Entry 8YZW (X-ray diffraction, 2.36 A resolution); this record covers chains D and E of the 3 polymer chains in the assembly.

Chain D:
Protein: MHC class I antigen
Source organism: Homo sapiens
UniProtKB: A0A143Y4R2 (A0A143Y4R2_HUMAN); residues 1-274 here correspond to UniProt positions 25-298 (UniProt number = residue number + 24)
Amino-acid sequence (274 residues; numbered 1 to 274; the number before each row is that of its first residue):
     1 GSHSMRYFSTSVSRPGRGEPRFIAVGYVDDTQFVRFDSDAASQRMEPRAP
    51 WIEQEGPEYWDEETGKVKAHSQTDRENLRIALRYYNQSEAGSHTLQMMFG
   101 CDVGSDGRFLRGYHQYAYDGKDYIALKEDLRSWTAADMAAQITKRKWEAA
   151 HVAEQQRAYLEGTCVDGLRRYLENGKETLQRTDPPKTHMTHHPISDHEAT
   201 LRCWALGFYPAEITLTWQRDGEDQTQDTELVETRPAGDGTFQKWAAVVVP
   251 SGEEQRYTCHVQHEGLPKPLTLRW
Cystine bridges: Cys101-Cys164, Cys203-Cys259

Chain E:
Protein: Beta-2-microglobulin
Source organism: Homo sapiens
UniProtKB: P61769 (B2MG_HUMAN); residues 1-99 here correspond to UniProt positions 21-119 (UniProt number = residue number + 20)
Amino-acid sequence (100 residues; numbered 0 to 99; the number before each row is that of its first residue; numbering starts at 0):
     0 MIQRTPKIQVYSRHPAENGKSNFLNCYVSGFHPSDIEVDLLKNGERIEKV
    50 EHSDLSFSKDWSFYLLYYTEFTPTEKDEYACRVNHVTLSQPKIVKWDRDM
Differences from the reference sequence: initiating methionine (0)
Swiss-Prot annotation at these positions:
  - modified residue: Gln2 (Pyrrolidone carboxylic acid)
  - glycosylation: Ile1 (N-linked (Glc) (glycation) isoleucine), Lys19 (N-linked (Glc) (glycation) lysine), Lys41 (N-linked (Glc) (glycation) lysine), Lys48 (N-linked (Glc) (glycation) lysine), Lys58 (N-linked (Glc) (glycation) lysine), Lys91 (N-linked (Glc) (glycation) lysine), Lys94 (N-linked (Glc) (glycation) lysine)
Cystine bridges: Cys25-Cys80

Chain D / chain E interface:
Contacting residue pairs (55; chain D residue first):
  Phe8(D) with Ser55(E); Phe56(E), hydrophobic
  Ser9(D) with Phe56(E)
  Thr10(D) with Phe56(E); Phe62(E)
  Val12(D) with Ser33(E)
  Ile23(D) with Leu54(E)
  Val25(D) with Asp53(E); Leu54(E)
  Tyr27(D) with Ser55(E); Tyr63(E), hydrogen bond
  Gln32(D) with Asp53(E), hydrogen bond
  Arg35(D) with Asp53(E), salt bridge
  Arg48(D) with Asp53(E), salt bridge
  Ser92(D) with Met0(E)
  Thr94(D) with Phe62(E)
  Gln96(D) with His31(E), hydrogen bond; Phe56(E); Trp60(E), hydrogen bond (side chain-backbone); Phe62(E)
  Met97(D) with Phe56(E)
  Gln115(D) with Lys58(E); Trp60(E)
  Tyr116(D) with Trp60(E)
  Ala117(D) with Trp60(E), hydrophobic
  Asp119(D) with Met0(E); His31(E)
  Gly120(D) with His31(E), hydrogen bond (backbone-side chain)
  Asp122(D) with Trp60(E), hydrogen bond
  Thr190(D) with Asp98(E), hydrogen bond
  His192(D) with Asp98(E), salt bridge
  Arg202(D) with Asp98(E), salt bridge; Met99(E), hydrogen bond (side chain-backbone)
  Trp204(D) with Asp98(E), hydrogen bond; Met99(E), hydrophobic
  Val231(D) with Gln8(E)
  Glu232(D) with Lys6(E); Gln8(E), hydrogen bond (backbone-side chain); Ser28(E), hydrogen bond
  Thr233(D) with Tyr26(E)
  Arg234(D) with Gln8(E), hydrogen bond; Tyr10(E); Tyr26(E); Met99(E), hydrogen bond
  Pro235(D) with Tyr10(E), hydrogen bond (backbone-side chain); Asn24(E); Tyr26(E)
  Ala236(D) with Arg12(E), hydrogen bond (backbone-side chain); Asn24(E), hydrogen bond (backbone-side chain)
  Gly237(D) with Arg12(E), hydrogen bond (backbone-side chain)
  Asp238(D) with Arg12(E)
  Gln242(D) with Tyr10(E); Ser11(E); Arg12(E), hydrogen bond (side chain-backbone)
  Trp244(D) with Met99(E)
Interface residues without a listed pair, chain D (37 interface residues in all): His93, Met98, Leu206
Interface residues without a listed pair, chain E (28 interface residues in all): Ile1, Arg3, His13, Pro14, Pro32, Asp59, Leu65

In short:
37 residues of chain D face 28 of chain E across their interface, with 18 hydrogen bonds and 4 salt bridges.
Among the polar pairs are Arg35(D)-Asp53(E), Arg48(D)-Asp53(E) and His192(D)-Asp98(E).
Here chain D is MHC class I antigen and chain E is Beta-2-microglobulin, both from Homo sapiens. Entry 8YZW
(The structure of HLA-A*2402 complex with peptide from SARS-CoV-2 S448-456 NYDYWYRLF(BA.2.86)) was determined
by X-ray diffraction (same publication as 8YZR, 8YZZ, 8Z05, 8Z06, 8Z07 and 8Z08).
